3H5S - chain A; structure by X-ray diffraction, 2.00 A resolution.

== Chain A ==
Protein: RNA-directed RNA polymerase
Source organism: Hepatitis C virus
Notes: EC 2.7.7.48; fragment: sequence database residues 2421-2989
UniProt: P26663 (POLG_HCVBK); residues 2-570 here correspond to UniProt positions 2421-2989 (UniProt number = residue number + 2419)
Sequence (576 residues; numbered -5 to 570; the number before each row is that of its first residue; numbers below 1 keep their minus sign (Met-5 is residue -5)):
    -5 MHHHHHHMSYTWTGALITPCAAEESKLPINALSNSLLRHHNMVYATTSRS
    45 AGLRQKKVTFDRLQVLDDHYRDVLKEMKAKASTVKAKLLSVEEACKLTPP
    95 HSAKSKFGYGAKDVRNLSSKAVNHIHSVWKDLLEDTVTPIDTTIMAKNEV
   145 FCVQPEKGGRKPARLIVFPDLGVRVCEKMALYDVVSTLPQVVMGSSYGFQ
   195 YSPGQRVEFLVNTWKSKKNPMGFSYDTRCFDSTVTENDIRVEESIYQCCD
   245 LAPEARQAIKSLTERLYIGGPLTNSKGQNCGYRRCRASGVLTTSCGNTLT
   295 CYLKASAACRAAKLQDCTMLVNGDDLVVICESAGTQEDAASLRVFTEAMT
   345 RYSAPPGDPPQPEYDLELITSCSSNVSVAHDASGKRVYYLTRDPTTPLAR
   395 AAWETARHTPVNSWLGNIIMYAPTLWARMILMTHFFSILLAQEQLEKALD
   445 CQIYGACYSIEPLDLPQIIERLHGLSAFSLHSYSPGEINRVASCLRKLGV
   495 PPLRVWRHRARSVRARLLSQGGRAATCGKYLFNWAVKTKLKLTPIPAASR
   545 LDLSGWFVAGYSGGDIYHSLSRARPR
Not modelled in the structure: -5 to 0, 149-153, 563-570
Differences from the reference sequence: expression tag (-5 to 1)
Curated features (UniProtKB/Swiss-Prot):
  - binding site (Mg(2+)): Asp220, Asp318, Asp319
  - modified residue (Phosphoserine): Ser29, Ser42
Cystine bridges: Cys303-Cys311
Residues lining bound ligands: H5S ((5S)-5-tert-butyl-1-(4-fluoro-3-methylbenzyl)-4-hydroxy-3-[8-(methylsulfonyl)-1,1-dioxido-6,7,8,9-tetrahydroisothiazolo[4,5-h]isoquinolin-3-yl]-1,5-dihydro-2H-pyrrol-2-one): Phe193, Pro197, Arg200, Thr287, Ser288, Asn291, Asn316, Gly317, Asp318, Asp319, Cys366, Ser368, Leu384, Gly410, Asn411, Met414, Tyr415, Gln446, Ile447, Tyr448, Gly449, Ser556

== Summary ==
Bound to chain A: compound H5S. Curated annotation (UniProt) lists 3 Mg2+-binding residues.
Chain A is RNA-directed RNA polymerase (Hepatitis C virus); the structure, Hepatitis C virus polymerase NS5B
with saccharin inhibitor, was determined by X-ray diffraction together with 3H5U from the same study.
